PDB entry 3ZTR | X-ray diffraction, 2.30 A resolution | chains A and B of the 4 polymer chains in the assembly

Chain A (and B):
Protein: Nucleoside diphosphate kinase
From: Aquifex aeolicus
Notes: EC 2.7.4.6; chain B of this document is another copy of the same molecule, construct and numbering; everything in this record applies to it too
UniProtKB: O67528 (NDK_AQUAE); residues 1-142 here = UniProt positions 1-142
Chain sequence (142 residues; numbered 1 to 142; the number before each row is that of its first residue):
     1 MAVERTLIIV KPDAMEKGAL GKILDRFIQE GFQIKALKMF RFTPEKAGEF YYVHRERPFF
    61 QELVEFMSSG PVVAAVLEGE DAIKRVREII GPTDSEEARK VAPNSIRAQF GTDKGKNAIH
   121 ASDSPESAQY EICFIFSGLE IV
Unresolved in the structure: 1
Swiss-Prot annotation at these positions:
  - active site: H120 (Pros-phosphohistidine intermediate)
  - binding site (ATP): K11, F59, R87, T93, R107, N117

Chain A / chain B interface:
Contacting residue pairs - 29 pairs, chain A then chain B:
  G18(A) - I28(B)
  L20(A) - L37(B)  hydrophobic
  G21(A) - G21(B)
  G21(A) - D25(B)
  G21(A) - I28(B)
  K22(A) - D25(B)  salt bridge
  K22(A) - Q29(B)
  L24(A) - L24(B)  hydrophobic
  D25(A) - G21(B)
  D25(A) - K22(B)  salt bridge
  I28(A) - G18(B)
  I28(A) - L20(B)  hydrophobic
  I28(A) - G21(B)
  Q29(A) - K22(B)
  I34(A) - M39(B)
  K35(A) - M39(B)
  L37(A) - L20(B)  hydrophobic
  L37(A) - K38(B)
  L37(A) - M39(B)  hydrogen bond (backbone-backbone)
  L37(A) - V73(B)  hydrophobic
  K38(A) - L37(B)
  M39(A) - I34(B)
  M39(A) - K35(B)
  M39(A) - L37(B)  hydrogen bond (backbone-backbone)
  M39(A) - V142(B)  hydrophobic
  P71(A) - V142(B)
  V73(A) - L37(B)  hydrophobic
  V142(A) - M39(B)  hydrophobic
  V142(A) - P71(B)  hydrophobic
Interface residues without a listed pair, chain A (19 interface residues in all): A36, F40, E140
Interface residues without a listed pair, chain B (19 interface residues in all): A36, F40, E140

In short:
Chain A and chain B each contribute 19 residues to their interface; the contacts include 2 hydrogen bonds and
2 salt bridges. Polar pairs include K22(A)-D25(B) and L37(A)-M39(B). From UniProt: active-site residue H120(A)
and 6 ATP-binding residues on chain A.
Both chains are Nucleoside diphosphate kinase (Aquifex aeolicus). Entry 3ZTR (Hexagonal form P6122 of the
Aquifex aeolicus nucleoside diphosphate kinase (FIRST STAGE OF RADIATION DAMAGE)) was determined by X-ray
diffraction (same publication as 3ZTO, 3ZTP, 3ZTS and 3ZTQ).
